PDB entry 8H4K | electron microscopy, 3.10 A resolution | chains A and B of the 5 polymer chains in the assembly

== Chain A ==
Name: engineered mini Galpha-Q subunit
Source organism: Homo sapiens
Amino-acid sequence (362 residues; each row starts with the number of its first residue; note: 26 numbers in that range are skipped by the numbering (no residue carries them; nothing is unmodelled there)):
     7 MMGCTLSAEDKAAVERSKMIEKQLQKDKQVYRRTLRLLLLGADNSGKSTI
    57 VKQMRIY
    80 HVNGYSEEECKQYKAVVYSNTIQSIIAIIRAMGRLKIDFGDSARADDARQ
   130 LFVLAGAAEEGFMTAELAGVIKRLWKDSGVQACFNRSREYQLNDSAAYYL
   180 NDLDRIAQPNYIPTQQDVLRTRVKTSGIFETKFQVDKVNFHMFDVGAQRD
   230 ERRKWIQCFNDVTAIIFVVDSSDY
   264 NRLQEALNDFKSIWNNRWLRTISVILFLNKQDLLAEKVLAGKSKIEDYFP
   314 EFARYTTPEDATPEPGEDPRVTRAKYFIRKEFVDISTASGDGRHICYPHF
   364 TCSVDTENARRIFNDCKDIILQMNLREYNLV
Not modelled in the structure: 7-12, 80-201

== Chain B ==
Name: Guanine nucleotide-binding protein G(I)/G(S)/G(T) subunit beta-1
Source organism: Homo sapiens
Reference sequence: P62873 (GBB1_HUMAN); residue numbers follow UniProt; this construct covers 2-340
Amino-acid sequence (345 residues; numbered -4 to 340; the number before each row is that of its first residue; numbers below 1 keep their minus sign (Met-4 is residue -4)):
    -4 MGSLLQSELDQLRQEAEQLKNQIRDARKACADATLSQITNNIDPVGRIQM
    46 RTRRTLRGHLAKIYAMHWGTDSRLLVSASQDGKLIIWDSYTTNKVHAIPL
    96 RSSWVMTCAYAPSGNYVACGGLDNICSIYNLKTREGNVRVSRELAGHTGY
   146 LSCCRFLDDNQIVTSSGDTTCALWDIETGQQTTTFTGHTGDVMSLSLAPD
   196 TRLFVSGACDASAKLWDVREGMCRQTFTGHESDINAICFFPNGNAFATGS
   246 DDATCRLFDLRADQELMTYSHDNIICGITSVSFSKSGRLLLAGYDDFNCN
   296 VWDALKADRAGVLAGHDNRVSCLGVTDDGMAVATGSWDSFLKIWN
Not modelled in the structure: -4 to 3
Sequence notes: expression tag (-4 to 1)
Swiss-Prot annotation at these positions:
  - modified residue: Ser2 (N-acetylserine), His266 (Phosphohistidine)
  - natural variant: Leu30 (L30F: In MRD42; uncertain significance), Arg52 (R52G: In MRD42), Gly64 (G64V: In MRD42), Asp76 (D76E: In MRD42; D76G: In MRD42), Gly77 (G77S: In MRD42), Lys78 (K78R: In MRD42), Ile80 (I80N: In MRD42; I80T: In MRD42), His91 (H91R: In MRD42; uncertain significance), Ala92 (A92T: In MRD42), Pro94 (P94S: In MRD42), Leu95 (L95P: In MRD42), Arg96 (R96L: In MRD42), 5 further natural variant entries in UniProt

== Chain A / chain B interface ==
Residue-residue contacts (38):
  Arg22(A) - Val90(B)
  Ser23(A) - Asn88(B)
  Ile26(A) - Lys89(B)
  Ile26(A) - Val90(B)
  Ile26(A) - Ala92(B)  hydrophobic
  Glu27(A) - Lys89(B)  salt bridge
  Leu30(A) - Lys78(B)
  Asp33(A) - Lys78(B)  salt bridge
  Lys34(A) - Leu55(B)
  Tyr37(A) - Ala56(B)
  Arg38(A) - Leu55(B)
  Thr204(A) - His142(B)
  Gly206(A) - Leu117(B)
  Gly206(A) - Asn119(B)
  Phe222(A) - Trp99(B)  hydrophobic
  Ala226(A) - Asn119(B)
  Gln227(A) - Leu117(B)
  Gln227(A) - Tyr145(B)
  Arg228(A) - Gly162(B)
  Arg228(A) - Asp186(B)  salt bridge
  Arg232(A) - Cys204(B)
  Arg232(A) - Asp228(B)  salt bridge
  Lys233(A) - Tyr145(B)
  Lys233(A) - Cys204(B)
  Lys233(A) - Asp228(B)  salt bridge
  Lys233(A) - Asn230(B)
  Trp234(A) - Leu117(B)  hydrophobic
  Gln236(A) - Arg314(B)
  Cys237(A) - Lys57(B)
  Cys237(A) - Tyr59(B)
  Cys237(A) - Gln75(B)
  Cys237(A) - Trp99(B)
  Phe238(A) - Trp99(B)  hydrophobic
  Asn239(A) - Lys57(B)  hydrogen bond
  Asn239(A) - Trp332(B)
  Asp240(A) - Lys57(B)  salt bridge
  Trp281(A) - Arg314(B)
  Trp281(A) - Trp332(B)  hydrophobic
Other interface residues (no listed pair), chain A (28 interface residues in all): Ala19, Ser205, Ile207, Arg280
Other interface residues (no listed pair), chain B (34 interface residues in all): Gly53, Asp76, Ile80, His91, Asp118, Thr143, Gly144, Asp163, Thr164, Thr184, Met188, Asp290

== Overview ==
28 residues of chain A face 34 of chain B across their interface, with 1 hydrogen bond and 6 salt bridges.
Polar pairs include Glu27(A)-Lys89(B), Asp33(A)-Lys78(B) and Arg228(A)-Asp186(B).
Here chain A is engineered mini Galpha-Q subunit and chain B is Guanine nucleotide-binding protein
G(I)/G(S)/G(T) subunit beta-1, both from Homo sapiens. Entry 8H4K (GW9508-bound FFAR4 in complex with Gq) was
determined by electron microscopy together with 8H4I, 8H4L and 8IYS from the same study.
